8YBJ - chains A and J of the 10 polymer chains in the assembly; structure by electron microscopy, 2.38 A resolution.

[Chain A]
Name: Histone H3.1
From: Homo sapiens
UniProt: P68431 (H31_HUMAN); residues 0-135 here correspond to UniProt positions 1-136 (UniProt number = residue number + 1)
Sequence (139 residues; row label = number of the first residue in the row; numbers below 1 keep their minus sign (Gly-3 is residue -3)):
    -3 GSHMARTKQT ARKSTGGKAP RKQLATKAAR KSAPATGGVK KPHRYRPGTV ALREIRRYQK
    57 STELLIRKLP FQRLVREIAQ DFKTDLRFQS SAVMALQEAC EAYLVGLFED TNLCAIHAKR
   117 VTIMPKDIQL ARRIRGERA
Not modelled in the structure: -3 to 39
Sequence notes: expression tag (-3 to -1)
Curated features (UniProtKB/Swiss-Prot):
  - modified residue: Arg2 (Asymmetric dimethylarginine), Thr3 (Phosphothreonine), Lys4 (Allysine), Gln5 (5-glutamyl dopamine), Thr6 (Phosphothreonine), Arg8 (Citrulline), Lys9 (N6,N6,N6-trimethyllysine), Ser10 (ADP-ribosylserine), Thr11 (Phosphothreonine), Lys14 (N6-(2-hydroxyisobutyryl)lysine), Arg17 (Asymmetric dimethylarginine), Lys18 (N6-(2-hydroxyisobutyryl)lysine), Lys23 (N6-(2-hydroxyisobutyryl)lysine), Arg26 (Citrulline), Lys27 (N6,N6,N6-trimethyllysine), Ser28 (ADP-ribosylserine), Lys36 (N6,N6,N6-trimethyllysine), Lys37 (N6-methyllysine), Tyr41 (Phosphotyrosine), Lys56 (N6,N6,N6-trimethyllysine) and 8 more in UniProt
  - lipidation: Lys18 (N6-decanoyllysine)
From the paper describing this entry:
  - contacts within the chain: Leu61-Glu97 (hydrogen bond), Ile62-Glu97 (hydrogen bond)
  - conformationally variable residues (order/disorder transition): Gly44 to Ser57

[Chain J]
Molecule: 145-nt DNA strand
From: synthetic construct
Sequence (145 nucleotides; numbered -72 to 72; the number before each row is that of its first residue; numbers below 1 keep their minus sign (DA-72 is residue -72)):
   -72 ATCGATGTAT ATATCTGACA CGTGCCTGGA GACTAGGGAG TAATCCCCTT GGCGGTTAAA
   -12 ACGCGGGGGA CAGCGCGTAC GTGCGTTTAA GCGGTGCTAG AGCTGTCTAC GACCAATTGA
    48 GCGGCCTCGG CACCGGGATT CTGAT

[Interface between chain A and chain J]
Contacting residue pairs (22):
  Arg40(A) - DG8(J)  base contact
  Arg40(A) - DT9(J)  hydrogen bond to the sugar
  Arg40(A) - DG10(J)  sugar contact
  Tyr41(A) - DG10(J)  phosphate contact
  Pro43(A) - DG8(J)  phosphate contact
  Pro43(A) - DT9(J)  phosphate contact
  Gly44(A) - DG8(J)  phosphate contact
  Gly44(A) - DT9(J)  hydrogen bond to the phosphate
  Val46(A) - DT9(J)  hydrogen bond to the phosphate
  Ala47(A) - DT9(J)  phosphate contact
  Arg49(A) - DG-66(J)  phosphate contact
  Arg52(A) - DA-64(J)  salt bridge to the phosphate
  Arg63(A) - DA17(J)  phosphate contact
  Arg63(A) - DG18(J)  phosphate contact
  Lys64(A) - DG18(J)  hydrogen bond to the phosphate
  Leu65(A) - DA17(J)  sugar contact
  Leu65(A) - DG18(J)  hydrogen bond to the phosphate
  Pro66(A) - DA17(J)  phosphate contact
  Arg69(A) - DA17(J)  salt bridge to the phosphate
  Arg83(A) - DA26(J)  sugar contact
  Arg83(A) - DG27(J)  sugar contact
  Lys115(A) - DA-1(J)  salt bridge to the phosphate
Other interface residues (no listed pair), chain A (17 interface residues in all): Arg42, Thr45
Other interface residues (no listed pair), chain J (12 interface residues in all): DT-67, DT-65

[In short]
The interface between chain A and chain J involves 17 residues on one side and 12 on the other; the contacts
include 5 hydrogen bonds and 3 salt bridges. Among the polar pairs are Arg40(A)-DT9(J), Gly44(A)-DT9(J) and
Val46(A)-DT9(J). From the paper: conformational variability at Gly44(A); contacts within the chain involving
Glu97(A), Leu61(A) and Ile62(A).
Chain A is Histone H3.1 (Homo sapiens) and chain J is a 145-nt DNA strand (synthetic construct); the
structure, Cryo-EM structure of human nucleosome core particle composed of the Widom 601 DNA sequence, was
determined by electron microscopy, deposited together with 8YBK.
